Entry 7ET6 (X-ray diffraction, 2.70 A resolution); this record covers chains A and F of the 4 polymer chains in the assembly.

Chain A:
Molecule: AP2/ERF and B3 domain-containing transcription repressor TEM1
Source organism: Arabidopsis thaliana
Notes: fragment: B3 domain
UniProtKB: Q9C6M5 (RAVL1_ARATH); numbering as in UniProt (aligned over 186-309)
Amino-acid sequence (125 residues; each row starts with the number of its first residue):
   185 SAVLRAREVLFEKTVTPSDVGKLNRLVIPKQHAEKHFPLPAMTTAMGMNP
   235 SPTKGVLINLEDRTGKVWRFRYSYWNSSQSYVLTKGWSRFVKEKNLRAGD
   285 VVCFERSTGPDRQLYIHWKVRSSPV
Unresolved in the structure: 185-193, 226-236, 307-309
Differences from the reference sequence: expression tag (185)
Swiss-Prot annotation at these positions:
  - DNA-binding region: Phe195 to Ser306 (TF-B3)
Reported in the primary citation:
  - binding site for Ft-ry14-f: Lys238, Arg255, Trp259, Ser262, Thr268, Lys269, Lys276
  - binding site for Ft-ry14-r (chain F): Leu207, Arg209
  - mutagenesis - S202E/K214E/K238E/R255E/K269E: decreased binding to Ft-ry14-f

Chain F:
Molecule: Ft-ry14-r
Sequence (15 nucleotides; each row starts with the number of its first residue):
     1 CCAAACAGGTGGTTT

Interface between chain A and chain F:
Pairs across the interface - 16 pairs, chain A then chain F:
  Lys197(A) - DA7(F)  salt bridge to the phosphate
  Thr200(A) - DA7(F)  phosphate contact
  Thr200(A) - DG8(F)  phosphate contact
  Pro201(A) - DG8(F)  phosphate contact
  Ser202(A) - DG8(F)  hydrogen bond to the phosphate
  Leu207(A) - DG8(F)  base contact
  Leu207(A) - DG9(F)  base contact
  Leu207(A) - DT10(F)  base contact
  Arg209(A) - DG8(F)  hydrogen bond to the base
  Val211(A) - DA7(F)  phosphate contact
  Pro213(A) - DC6(F)  phosphate contact
  Lys214(A) - DA5(F)  salt bridge to the phosphate
  Lys214(A) - DC6(F)  hydrogen bond to the phosphate
  Ser262(A) - DC6(F)  base contact
  Ser262(A) - DA7(F)  hydrogen bond to the base
  Ser264(A) - DC6(F)  phosphate contact
Interface residues without a listed pair, chain A (13 interface residues in all): Ile212, Trp259

In short:
13 residues of chain A and 6 residues of chain F are in contact; the contacts include 4 hydrogen bonds and 2
salt bridges. Polar pairs include Arg209(A)-DG8(F), Ser262(A)-DA7(F) and Ser202(A)-DG8(F). From the paper: a
binding site for Ft-ry14-f at Lys238(A), Arg255(A) and Trp259(A) among others; S202E/K214E/K238E/R255E/K269E
of chain A reduce binding to Ft-ry14-f.
Chain A is AP2/ERF and B3 domain-containing transcription repressor TEM1 (Arabidopsis thaliana) and chain F is
Ft-ry14-r; the structure, Crystal structure of Arabidopsis TEM1 B3-DNA complex, was determined by X-ray
diffraction (same publication as 7ET4 and 7ET5).
